Entry 5J33 (X-ray diffraction, 3.49 A resolution); this record covers chains A and B.

# Chain A (and B)
Molecule: 3-isopropylmalate dehydrogenase 2, chloroplastic
Organism: Arabidopsis thaliana
Notes: EC 1.1.1.85; chain B of this document is another copy of the same molecule, construct and numbering; everything in this record applies to it too
UniProtKB: P93832 (LEU32_ARATH); numbering as in UniProt (aligned over 1-405)
Chain sequence (405 residues; each row starts with the number of its first residue):
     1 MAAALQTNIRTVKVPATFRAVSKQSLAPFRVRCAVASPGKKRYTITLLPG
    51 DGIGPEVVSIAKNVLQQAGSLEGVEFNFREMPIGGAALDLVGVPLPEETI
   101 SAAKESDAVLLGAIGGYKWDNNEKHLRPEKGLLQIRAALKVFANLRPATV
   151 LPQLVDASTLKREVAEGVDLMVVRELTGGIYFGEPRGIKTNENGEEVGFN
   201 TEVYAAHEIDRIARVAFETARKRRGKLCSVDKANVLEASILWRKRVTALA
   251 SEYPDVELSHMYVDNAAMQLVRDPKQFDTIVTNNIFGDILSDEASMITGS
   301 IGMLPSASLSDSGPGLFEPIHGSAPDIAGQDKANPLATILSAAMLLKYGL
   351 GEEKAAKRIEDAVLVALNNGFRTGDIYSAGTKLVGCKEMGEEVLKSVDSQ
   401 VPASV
Not modelled in the structure: 1-40, 401-405 (chain B: 1-40, 400-405)
Swiss-Prot annotation at these positions:
  - binding site (NAD(+)): N234, N265
  - binding site (substrate): R136, R146, R174, D264
  - binding site (Mg(2+)): D264, D288, D292
  - site: L133 (Confers substrate specificity), Y181 (Important for catalysis), C228 (Essential for redox regulation), K232 (Important for catalysis), C386 (Essential for redox regulation)
  - modified residue: S70 (Phosphoserine)
Bound ions: Mg2+ site 1: D264 (together with sulfate ion) (shared with D288(B) of chain B); Mg2+ site 2: D288 (shared with D264(B) of chain B)
Small-molecule neighbours:
  - NAD (nicotinamide-adenine-dinucleotide), molecule 1: I53, A113, I114, G115, G116, D120, E129, L132, I301, G302, E318, P319, I320, H321, G322, S323, A324, P325, D326, I327, A333, N334, D375
  - NAD, molecule 2: N234, Y262, D264, N265, M268
From the paper describing this entry:
  - binding site for NAD: I114, E129, Y262, D264, N265, E318, H321 to N334, D375
  - conformationally variable residues (domain motion): I114, E129
  - specificity-determining residues: L133 (citing earlier work)
  - catalytic residues: K232 (proposed by the authors, not directly observed)
  - mutagenesis - K232M: unchanged binding to NAD+

# Interface between chain A and chain B
Pairs across the interface - 118 pairs, chain A then chain B:
  R127(A) with I240(B)
  E129(A) with N234(B)
  L133(A) with V235(B), hydrophobic
  S158(A) with K161(B)
  T159(A) with L160(B); K161(B), hydrogen bond (backbone-backbone); V164(B); V271(B), hydrogen bond (side chain-backbone); R272(B)
  L160(A) with T159(B); L160(B), hydrophobic
  K161(A) with D156(B), hydrogen bond (side chain-backbone); S158(B), hydrogen bond (side chain-backbone); T159(B), hydrogen bond (backbone-backbone); L160(B); K161(B)
  V164(A) with T159(B)
  I180(A) with L236(B), hydrophobic
  Y181(A) with K232(B); V235(B), hydrophobic; L236(B), hydrophobic
  R186(A) with V235(B), hydrogen bond (side chain-backbone); E237(B), salt bridge
  G187(A) with E237(B)
  I188(A) with E237(B); I240(B), hydrophobic
  E195(A) with A205(B); A206(B); H207(B), salt bridge
  E196(A) with A205(B); A206(B), hydrogen bond (backbone-backbone); L241(B); R245(B), salt bridge
  V197(A) with V203(B), hydrophobic; Y204(B); A205(B), hydrophobic
  G198(A) with E202(B); V203(B); Y204(B), hydrogen bond (backbone-backbone); L241(B)
  F199(A) with E202(B); V203(B), hydrophobic; E237(B)
  N200(A) with T201(B); E202(B), hydrogen bond (backbone-backbone); L236(B); E237(B), hydrogen bond; A238(B), hydrogen bond (side chain-backbone)
  T201(A) with N200(B); T201(B)
  E202(A) with I180(B); G198(B); F199(B); N200(B), hydrogen bond (backbone-backbone)
  V203(A) with V197(B), hydrophobic; G198(B); F199(B), hydrophobic
  Y204(A) with V197(B); G198(B), hydrogen bond (backbone-backbone)
  A205(A) with E195(B); E196(B); V197(B), hydrophobic
  A206(A) with E195(B), hydrogen bond (backbone-side chain); E196(B), hydrogen bond (backbone-backbone)
  H207(A) with E195(B), salt bridge
  K232(A) with Y181(B); D288(B), salt bridge
  N234(A) with E129(B)
  V235(A) with L133(B), hydrophobic; Y181(B), hydrophobic; R186(B), hydrogen bond (backbone-side chain)
  L236(A) with I180(B), hydrophobic; N200(B)
  E237(A) with K124(B), salt bridge; R186(B), salt bridge; G187(B); I188(B); N200(B), hydrogen bond
  A238(A) with G198(B); N200(B), hydrogen bond (backbone-side chain)
  I240(A) with K124(B); R127(B)
  L241(A) with I188(B), hydrophobic; E196(B); V197(B); G198(B)
  K244(A) with E196(B), salt bridge
  V263(A) with I289(B), hydrophobic
  D264(A) with D288(B); D292(B)
  N265(A) with D292(B), hydrogen bond (backbone-side chain)
  A267(A) with I289(B), hydrophobic; E293(B)
  M268(A) with D292(B); S295(B); M296(B), hydrophobic; I301(B), hydrophobic
  V271(A) with T159(B), hydrogen bond (backbone-side chain); M296(B), hydrophobic
  R272(A) with T159(B); M296(B); S300(B); D375(B), hydrogen bond (side chain-backbone)
  I285(A) with F286(B), hydrophobic
  F286(A) with I285(B), hydrophobic
  D288(A) with K232(B), salt bridge; D264(B)
  I289(A) with A267(B)
  D292(A) with D264(B); N265(B); M268(B)
  E293(A) with A267(B); E293(B)
  S295(A) with M268(B)
  M296(A) with M268(B), hydrophobic; V271(B), hydrophobic; R272(B)
  I301(A) with M268(B), hydrophobic
Other interface residues (no listed pair), chain A (56 interface residues in all): K124, D156, A233, Y262, D375
Other interface residues (no listed pair), chain B (59 interface residues in all): D120, V155, K244, Y262, V263

# Overview
56 residues of chain A face 59 of chain B across their interface, with 21 hydrogen bonds and 9 salt bridges.
Polar pairs include R186(A)-E237(B), E195(A)-H207(B) and E196(A)-R245(B). Bound to chain A: NAD. From the
paper: the catalytic residue K232(A); K232M of chain A leaves binding to NAD+ unchanged.
Chain A and chain B are both 3-isopropylmalate dehydrogenase 2, chloroplastic (Arabidopsis thaliana); the
structure, Isopropylmalate dehydrogenase in complex with NAD+, was determined by X-ray diffraction (same
publication as 5J32 and 5J34).
